3VZD - chains B and C of the 6 polymer chains in the assembly; structure by X-ray diffraction, 2.30 A resolution.

== Chain B (and C) ==
Name: Sphingosine kinase 1
From: homo sapiens
Notes: EC 2.7.1.91; chain C of this document is another copy of the same molecule, construct and numbering; everything in this record applies to it too
UniProt: Q9NYA1 (SPHK1_HUMAN); numbering as in UniProt (aligned over 9-364)
Chain sequence (361 residues; numbered 4 to 364; the number before each row is that of its first residue):
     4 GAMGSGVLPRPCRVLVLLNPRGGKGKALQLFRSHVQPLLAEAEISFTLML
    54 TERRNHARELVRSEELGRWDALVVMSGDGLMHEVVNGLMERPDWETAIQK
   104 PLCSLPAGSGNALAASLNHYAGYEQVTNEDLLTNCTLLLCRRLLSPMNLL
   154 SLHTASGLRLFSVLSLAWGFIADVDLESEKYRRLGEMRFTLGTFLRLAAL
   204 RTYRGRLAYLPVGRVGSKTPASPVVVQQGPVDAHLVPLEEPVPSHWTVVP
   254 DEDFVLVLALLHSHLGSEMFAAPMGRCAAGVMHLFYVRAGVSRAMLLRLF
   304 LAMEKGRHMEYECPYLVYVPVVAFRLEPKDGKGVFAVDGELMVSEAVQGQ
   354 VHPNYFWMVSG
Unresolved in the structure: 4-8, 218-231 (chain C: 4-5, 218-230)
Differences from the reference sequence: expression tag (4-8)
Bound ions: Mg2+ near E343 (its only coordinating residue here)
Residues lining bound ligands:
  - pyrophosphate (POP): G26, S79, G80, D81, G82, L83, G111, S112, G113, R185, R191, E343
  - UUL (4-{[4-(4-chlorophenyl)-1,3-thiazol-2-yl]amino}phenol): F173, I174, V177, D178, F192, T196, L259, L261, L268, M272, A274, F288, L299, F303, M306, H311, L319
UniProt features mapped onto this chain:
  - motif: L147 to L155 (Nuclear export signal 1), L161 to L169 (Nuclear export signal 2)
  - active site: D81 (Proton donor/acceptor)
  - binding site (ATP): N22 to R24, T54 to N58, E86, G111 to G113, R185, R191, D341 to E343
  - binding site (substrate): S79 to G82, D178
  - modified residue: T193 (Phosphothreonine), S225 (Phosphoserine)
  - mutagenesis: D81 (D81A: Loss of enzyme activity; D81N: Strongly reduced enzyme activity), G82 (G82D: Loss of enzyme activity), L194 (L194Q: Loss of binding to negatively charged membranes, diffuse cytosolic distribution), F197 to L198 (Abolishes interaction with CIB1; Loss of binding to negatively charged membranes, diffuse cytosolic distribution)
What the authors report for this chain:
  - binding site for UUL: D178, T196, F288
  - binding site for the ligand ADP: N22, T54, E55, R56, S79, G80, G82, E86, S112, G113, R185, R191, E343
  - Mg2+ coordination: D341

== How chain B and chain C interact ==
Pairs across the interface (37; chain B residue first):
  R16(B) with E62(C), salt bridge
  R24(B) with R35(C)
  L31(B) with L31(C), hydrophobic
  R35(B) with L53(C); E55(C), salt bridge
  S48(B) with R56(C)
  F49(B) with E55(C); R56(C), hydrogen bond (backbone-side chain); H59(C)
  T50(B) with M52(C); H59(C); L63(C)
  L51(B) with L51(C); M52(C); L53(C), hydrogen bond (backbone-backbone); E55(C)
  M52(B) with T50(C); L51(C); M52(C), hydrophobic
  L53(B) with R35(C); L51(C), hydrogen bond (backbone-backbone)
  E55(B) with R35(C), salt bridge; Q39(C); F49(C)
  R56(B) with F49(C)
  H59(B) with F49(C); T50(C)
  L63(B) with T50(C); R71(C), hydrogen bond (backbone-side chain)
  S66(B) with E68(C); R71(C), hydrogen bond
  E67(B) with R71(C), salt bridge
  E68(B) with S66(C)
  R71(B) with L63(C), hydrogen bond (side chain-backbone); S66(C), hydrogen bond; E67(C), salt bridge
  W72(B) with L63(C), hydrophobic
Also at the interface, not in a pair above, chain B (22 interface residues in all): P23, Q39, E62
Also at the interface, not in a pair above, chain C (21 interface residues in all): R16, P23, S48, W72

== Overview ==
22 residues of chain B and 21 residues of chain C are in contact, with 7 hydrogen bonds and 5 salt bridges.
Polar pairs include R16(B)-E62(C), R35(B)-E55(C) and E67(B)-R71(C). The paper reports a binding site for the
ligand ADP at N22(B), T54(B) and E55(B) among others; a binding site for UUL at D178(B), T196(B) and F288(B).
Both chains are Sphingosine kinase 1 (homo sapiens). Entry 3VZD (Crystal structure of Sphingosine Kinase 1
with inhibitor and ADP) was determined by X-ray diffraction, deposited together with 3VZB and 3VZC.
